Entry 3C9K (electron microscopy, 20.00 A resolution (very low resolution: no residue pairs are listed; an interface is given only as per-side residue counts)); this record covers chains C and G of the 8 polymer chains in the assembly.

Chain C (and G):
Molecule: Histone H3.2
Source organism: Gallus gallus
Notes: chain G of this document is another copy of the same molecule, construct and numbering; everything in this record applies to it too
Reference sequence: P84229 (H32_CHICK); residues 1-135 here correspond to UniProt positions 2-136 (UniProt number = residue number + 1)
Amino-acid sequence (135 residues; each row starts with the number of its first residue):
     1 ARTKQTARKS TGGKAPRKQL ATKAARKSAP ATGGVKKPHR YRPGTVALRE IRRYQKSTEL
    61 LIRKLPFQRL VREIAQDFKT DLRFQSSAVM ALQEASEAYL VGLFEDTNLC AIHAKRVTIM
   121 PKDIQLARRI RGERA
Unresolved in the structure: 1-42
UniProt features mapped onto this chain:
  - site: Lys-36, Lys-37 (Involved in HMGB1-binding)
  - modified residue: Arg-2 (Asymmetric dimethylarginine), Thr-3 (Phosphothreonine), Lys-4 (Allysine), Gln-5 (5-glutamyl dopamine), Thr-6 (Phosphothreonine), Arg-8 (Citrulline), Lys-9 (N6,N6,N6-trimethyllysine), Ser-10 (ADP-ribosylserine), Thr-11 (Phosphothreonine), Lys-14 (N6,N6-dimethyllysine), Arg-17 (Asymmetric dimethylarginine), Lys-18 (N6-(2-hydroxyisobutyryl)lysine), Lys-23 (N6-(2-hydroxyisobutyryl)lysine), Arg-26 (Citrulline), Lys-27 (N6,N6,N6-trimethyllysine), Ser-28 (ADP-ribosylserine), Lys-36 (N6,N6,N6-trimethyllysine), Lys-37 (N6-methyllysine), Tyr-41 (Phosphotyrosine), Lys-56 (N6,N6,N6-trimethyllysine) and 8 more in UniProt
  - lipidation: Cys-110 (S-palmitoyl cysteine)

Chain C / chain G interface:
At this resolution (20 A) residue pairs are not listed: 13 residues of chain C and 13 of chain G lie at the interface.

Overview:
Chain C and chain G each contribute 13 residues to their interface.
Both chains are Histone H3.2 (Gallus gallus). Entry 3C9K (Model of Histone Octamer Tubular Crystals) was
determined by electron microscopy.
